Entry 5ICN (X-ray diffraction, 3.30 A resolution); this record covers chains A and B of the 3 polymer chains in the assembly.

Chain A:
Protein: Metastasis-associated protein MTA1
Organism: Homo sapiens
UniProtKB: Q13330 (MTA1_HUMAN); numbering as in UniProt (aligned over 162-354)
Sequence (195 residues; numbered 160 to 354; the number before each row is that of its first residue):
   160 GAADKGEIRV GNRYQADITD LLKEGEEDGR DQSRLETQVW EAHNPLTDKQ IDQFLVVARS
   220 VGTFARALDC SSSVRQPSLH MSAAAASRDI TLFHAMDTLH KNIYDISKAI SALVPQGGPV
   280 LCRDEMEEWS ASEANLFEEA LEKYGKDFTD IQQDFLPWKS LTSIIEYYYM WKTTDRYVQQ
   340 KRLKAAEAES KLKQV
Disordered / not traced: 160-164, 229-236, 341-354
Differences from the reference sequence: expression tag (160-161)
Small-molecule neighbours: inositol hexakisphosphate (IHP): K305, Y327, Y328, K331, Y336
Curated features (UniProtKB/Swiss-Prot):
  - cross-link: K182 (Glycyl lysine isopeptide (Lys-Gly) (interchain with G-Cter in ubiquitin))
  - mutagenesis: K182 (K182A: Reduced ubiquitination. Significant reduction in ubiquitination; when associated with A-626)
What the authors report for this chain:
  - binding site for inositol hexakisphosphate: Y336

Chain B:
Protein: Histone deacetylase 1
Organism: Homo sapiens
Notes: EC 3.5.1.98
UniProtKB: Q13547 (HDAC1_HUMAN); residue numbers follow UniProt; this construct covers 1-376
Sequence (376 residues; row label = number of the first residue in the row):
     1 MAQTQGTRRK VCYYYDGDVG NYYYGQGHPM KPHRIRMTHN LLLNYGLYRK MEIYRPHKAN
    61 AEEMTKYHSD DYIKFLRSIR PDNMSEYSKQ MQRFNVGEDC PVFDGLFEFC QLSTGGSVAS
   121 AVKLNKQQTD IAVNWAGGLH HAKKSEASGF CYVNDIVLAI LELLKYHQRV LYIDIDIHHG
   181 DGVEEAFYTT DRVMTVSFHK YGEYFPGTGD LRDIGAGKGK YYAVNYPLRD GIDDESYEAI
   241 FKPVMSKVME MFQPSAVVLQ CGSDSLSGDR LGCFNLTIKG HAKCVEFVKS FNLPMLMLGG
   301 GGYTIRNVAR CWTYETAVAL DTEIPNELPY NDYFEYFGPD FKLHISPSNM TNQNTNEYLE
   361 KIKQRLFENL RMLPHA
Disordered / not traced: 1-7
Metal / ion sites: K+ site 1: D174, D176, H178, S197, F198; Zn2+: D176, H178, D264 (shared with 1 residue of chain C); K+ site 2: F187, T190, V193
Small-molecule neighbours: inositol hexakisphosphate (IHP): Y23, G27, H28, K31, R270, I305, R306
Curated features (UniProtKB/Swiss-Prot):
  - active site: H141
  - binding site (1D-myo-inositol 1,4,5,6-tetrakisphosphate): G27, K31, R270
  - binding site (Zn(2+)): D176, H178, D264
  - modified residue: K74 (N6-acetyllysine), K220 (N6-acetyllysine), C261 (S-nitrosocysteine), C273 (S-nitrosocysteine)
  - cross-link: K74 (Glycyl lysine isopeptide (Lys-Gly) (interchain with G-Cter in SUMO2))
  - mutagenesis: A136 to G138 (Impaired protein deacetylase activity without affecting the protein decrotonylase activity), H141 (H141A: Abolishes histone deacetylase and decrotonylase activities), F287 (F287Y: Abolishes interaction with CHFR; when associated with I-297), M297 (M297I: Abolishes interaction with CHFR; when associated with Y-287)
What the authors report for this chain:
  - binding site for inositol hexakisphosphate: G27, R270
  - conformationally variable residues (side-chain flip): D99, R270
  - mutagenesis - D99A: abolished catalytic activity
  - mutagenesis - R270A: decreased catalytic activity

How chain A and chain B interact:
Pairs across the interface (107):
  G165(A) - P206(B)
  G165(A) - G207(B)
  G165(A) - T208(B)
  E166(A) - T208(B)
  I167(A) - E184(B)
  I167(A) - E185(B)
  I167(A) - Y188(B)
  I167(A) - T208(B)
  I167(A) - D213(B)
  R168(A) - E185(B)  hydrogen bond (backbone-side chain)
  V169(A) - Y188(B)  hydrophobic
  N171(A) - K144(B)  hydrogen bond (backbone-side chain)
  R172(A) - K144(B)
  Y173(A) - Y67(B)
  Y173(A) - E185(B)
  Y173(A) - A186(B)
  Q174(A) - K144(B)  hydrogen bond (backbone-side chain)
  Q174(A) - E185(B)  hydrogen bond (side chain-backbone)
  Q174(A) - A186(B)
  Q174(A) - Y188(B)
  Q174(A) - T189(B)
  A175(A) - Y67(B)  hydrophobic
  A175(A) - A186(B)  hydrogen bond (backbone-backbone)
  D176(A) - L161(B)
  I177(A) - T190(B)
  T178(A) - L161(B)  hydrogen bond (side chain-backbone)
  T178(A) - L164(B)
  T178(A) - K165(B)
  T178(A) - R192(B)  hydrogen bond (backbone-side chain)
  L180(A) - L164(B)
  L180(A) - K165(B)
  L180(A) - Q168(B)
  L180(A) - R192(B)
  L181(A) - K165(B)  hydrogen bond (backbone-backbone)
  L181(A) - Y166(B)  hydrophobic
  E186(A) - Y166(B)  hydrogen bond
  D187(A) - K165(B)  hydrogen bond (backbone-side chain)
  D187(A) - Y166(B)  hydrogen bond
  R189(A) - E63(B)  salt bridge
  R189(A) - K66(B)
  R189(A) - V122(B)
  R189(A) - E162(B)  salt bridge
  Q191(A) - K126(B)
  Q191(A) - Q128(B)  hydrogen bond
  S192(A) - H57(B)
  R193(A) - H57(B)
  L194(A) - P56(B)
  L194(A) - H57(B)  hydrogen bond (backbone-backbone)
  L194(A) - A119(B)
  E195(A) - Y14(B)  hydrogen bond
  E195(A) - Y54(B)
  E195(A) - R55(B)
  E195(A) - H57(B)
  E195(A) - A119(B)
  E195(A) - K123(B)  salt bridge
  T196(A) - R55(B)  hydrogen bond (backbone-backbone)
  T196(A) - H57(B)  hydrogen bond
  Q197(A) - E52(B)
  Q197(A) - I53(B)
  Q197(A) - Y54(B)  hydrogen bond
  V198(A) - Y48(B)
  V198(A) - I53(B)  hydrogen bond (backbone-backbone)
  W199(A) - Y48(B)  hydrophobic
  W199(A) - R49(B)  hydrogen bond (side chain-backbone)
  W199(A) - M51(B)
  W199(A) - E52(B)
  W199(A) - I53(B)  hydrogen bond (backbone-backbone)
  E200(A) - E52(B)
  A201(A) - K50(B)
  A201(A) - M51(B)
  A201(A) - E52(B)  hydrogen bond (backbone-side chain)
  H202(A) - E52(B)  salt bridge
  D207(A) - R49(B)  salt bridge
  I210(A) - R49(B)
  D211(A) - R49(B)  salt bridge
  R247(A) - D332(B)  salt bridge
  D248(A) - N40(B)  hydrogen bond
  D248(A) - N44(B)  hydrogen bond
  D248(A) - N331(B)
  D248(A) - D332(B)  hydrogen bond (side chain-backbone)
  L251(A) - L43(B)  hydrophobic
  L251(A) - N44(B)
  F252(A) - H39(B)
  F252(A) - N40(B)
  F252(A) - L43(B)  hydrophobic
  F252(A) - Y48(B)  hydrophobic
  M255(A) - Y48(B)  hydrophobic
  D256(A) - Y48(B)
  K305(A) - Y23(B)  hydrogen bond (backbone-side chain)
  K305(A) - Q26(B)
  D306(A) - Q26(B)
  F307(A) - Y23(B)
  L320(A) - D104(B)
  T321(A) - N21(B)
  I324(A) - N21(B)
  I324(A) - Y23(B)  hydrophobic
  E325(A) - N21(B)
  E325(A) - R36(B)  salt bridge
  Y328(A) - K31(B)
  Y328(A) - H33(B)
  Y328(A) - Y336(B)  hydrogen bond (backbone-side chain)
  M329(A) - R36(B)
  M329(A) - Y333(B)
  K331(A) - Y336(B)
  T332(A) - D332(B)
  T332(A) - E335(B)
  T332(A) - Y336(B)
Interface residues without a listed pair, chain A (55 interface residues in all): D179, I249, D283, Y303, G304
Interface residues without a listed pair, chain B (60 interface residues in all): K10, G20, V118, S145, V157, H167, D181

Overview:
55 residues of chain A face 60 of chain B across their interface, with 26 hydrogen bonds and 8 salt bridges.
Polar contacts include R189(A)-E63(B), R189(A)-E162(B) and E195(A)-K123(B). The paper reports a binding site
for inositol hexakisphosphate at Y336(A) and G27(B) among others; D99A of chain B abolishes catalytic
activity.
Chain A is Metastasis-associated protein MTA1 and chain B is Histone deacetylase 1, both from Homo sapiens;
the structure, HDAC1:MTA1 in complex with inositol-6-phosphate and a novel peptide inhibitor based on histone
H4, was determined by X-ray diffraction.
